Entry 7U24 (electron microscopy, 3.58 A resolution); this record covers chains B and E of the 5 polymer chains in the assembly.

# Chain B
Molecule: ATP-sensitive inward rectifier potassium channel 11
From: Rattus norvegicus
UniProt: P70673 (KCJ11_RAT); residue numbers follow UniProt; this construct covers 1-390
Sequence (390 residues; each row starts with the number of its first residue):
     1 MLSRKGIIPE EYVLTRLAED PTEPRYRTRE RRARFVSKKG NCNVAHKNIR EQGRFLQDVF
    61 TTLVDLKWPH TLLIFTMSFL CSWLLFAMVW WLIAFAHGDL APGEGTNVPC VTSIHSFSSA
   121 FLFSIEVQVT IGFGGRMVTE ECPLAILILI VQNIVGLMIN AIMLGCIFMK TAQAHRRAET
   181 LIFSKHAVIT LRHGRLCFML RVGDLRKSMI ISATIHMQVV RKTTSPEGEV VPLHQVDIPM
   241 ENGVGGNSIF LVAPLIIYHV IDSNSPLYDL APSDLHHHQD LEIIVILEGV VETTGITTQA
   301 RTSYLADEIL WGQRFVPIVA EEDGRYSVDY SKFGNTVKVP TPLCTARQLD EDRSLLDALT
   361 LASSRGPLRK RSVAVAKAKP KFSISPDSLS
Unresolved in the structure: 1-30, 359-390
Disulfides: Cys110-Cys142
Small-molecule neighbours:
  - ATP (adenosine-5'-triphosphate), molecule 1: Lys39, Ile182, Phe183, Ser184, Lys185, His186, Leu205, Tyr330, Ser331, Phe333, Gly334
  - ATP, molecule 2: Asn48, Ile49, Arg50
  - phosphatidyl serine (P5S; O-[(R)-{[(2R)-2,3-bis(octadecanoyloxy)propyl]oxy}(hydroxy)phosphoryl]-L-serine), molecule 1: Leu56, Gln57, Val59, Ser82, Leu85, Phe86, Val155
  - phosphatidyl serine (P5S), molecule 2: Val59, Ile150, Val151, Ile154, Val155, Met158, Ile159, Ile162
  - phosphatidyl serine (P5S), molecule 3: Val64, Asp65, Leu66, Lys67, Trp68, Pro69, Leu72, Leu73, Thr76, Met77, Lys170, His175, Arg176

# Chain E
Molecule: ATP-binding cassette sub-family C member 8
From: Cricetus cricetus
UniProt: Q09427 (ABCC8_CRICR); residues 1-1582 here = UniProt positions 1-1582
Sequence (1582 residues; row label = number of the first residue in the row):
     1 MPLAFCGTEN HSAAYRVDQG VLNNGCFVDA LNVVPHVFLL FITFPILFIG WGSQSSKVHI
    61 HHSTWLHFPG HNLRWILTFI LLFVLVCEIA EGILSDGVTE SRHLHLYMPA GMAFMAAITS
   121 VVYYHNIETS NFPKLLIALL IYWTLAFITK TIKFVKFYDH AIGFSQLRFC LTGLLVILYG
   181 MLLLVEVNVI RVRRYIFFKT PREVKPPEDL QDLGVRFLQP FVNLLSKGTY WWMNAFIKTA
   241 HKKPIDLRAI AKLPIAMRAL TNYQRLCVAF DAQARKDTQS PQGARAIWRA LCHAFGRRLI
   301 LSSTFRILAD LLGFAGPLCI FGIVDHLGKE NHVFQPKTQF LGVYFVSSQE FLGNAYVLAV
   361 LLFLALLLQR TFLQASYYVA IETGINLRGA IQTKIYNKIM HMSTSNLSMG EMTAGQICNL
   421 VAIDTNQLMW FFFLCPNLWT MPVQIIVGVI LLYYILGVSA LIGAAVIILL APVQYFVATK
   481 LSQAQRTTLE HSNERLKQTN EMLRGMKLLK LYAWESIFCS RVEVTRRKEM TSLRAFAVYT
   541 SISIFMNTAI PIAAVLITFV GHVSFFKESD LSPSVAFASL SLFHILVTPL FLLSSVVRST
   601 VKALVSVQKL SEFLSSAEIR EEQCAPREPA PQGQAGKYQA VPLKVVNRKR PAREEVRDLL
   661 GPLQRLAPSM DGDADNFCVQ IIGGFFTWTP DGIPTLSNIT IRIPRGQLTM IVGQVGCGKS
   721 SLLLATLGEM QKVSGAVFWN SNLPDSEGED PSSPERETAA GSDIRSRGPV AYASQKPWLL
   781 NATVEENITF ESPFNKQRYK MVIEACSLQP DIDILPHGDQ TQIGERGINL SGGQRQRISV
   841 ARALYQQTNV VFLDDPFSAL DVHLSDHLMQ AGILELLRDD KRTVVLVTHK LQYLPHADWI
   901 IAMKDGTIQR EGTLKDFQRS ECQLFEHWKT LMNRQDQELE KETVMERKAS EPSQGLPRAM
   961 SSRDGLLLDE EEEEEEAAES EEDDNLSSVL HQRAKIPWRA CTKYLSSAGI LLLSLLVFSQ
  1021 LLKHMVLVAI DYWLAKWTDS ALVLSPAARN CSLSQECDLD QSVYAMVFTL LCSLGIVLCL
  1081 VTSVTVEWTG LKVAKRLHRS LLNRIILAPM RFFETTPLGS ILNRFSSDCN TIDQHIPSTL
  1141 ECLSRSTLLC VSALTVISYV TPVFLVALLP LAVVCYFIQK YFRVASRDLQ QLDDTTQLPL
  1201 VSHFAETVEG LTTIRAFRYE ARFQQKLLEY TDSNNIASLF LTAANRWLEV CMEYIGACVV
  1261 LIAAATSISN SLHRELSAGL VGLGLTYALM VSNYLNWMVR NLADMEIQLG AVKRIHALLK
  1321 TEAESYEGLL APSLIPKNWP DQGKIQIQNL SVRYDSSLKP VLKHVNTLIS PGQKIGICGR
  1381 TGSGKSSFSL AFFRMVDMFE GRIIIDGIDI AKLPLHTLRS RLSIILQDPV LFSGTIRFNL
  1441 DPEKKCSDST LWEALEIAQL KLVVKALPGG LDAIITEGGE NFSQGQRQLF CLARAFVRKT
  1501 SIFIMDEATA SIDMATENIL QKVVMTAFAD RTVVTIAHRV HTILSADLVM VLKRGAILEF
  1561 DKPETLLSQK DSVFASFVRA DK
Unresolved in the structure: 401, 622-677, 743-764, 929-985, 1045-1059, 1579-1582
Disulfides: Cys6-Cys26
Glycans and other covalent adducts: N-acetylglucosamine (NAG) linked to Asn10
Small-molecule neighbours:
  - ATP (adenosine-5'-triphosphate): Thr404, Ser405, Asn406, Trp688, Thr695, Val715, Gly716, Cys717, Gly718, Lys719, Ser720, Ser721, Gln775
  - Glyburide (GBM; 5-chloro-N-(2-{4-[(cyclohexylcarbamoyl)sulfamoyl]phenyl}ethyl)-2-methoxybenzamide): Arg306, Tyr377, Ile381, Arg388, Trp430, Phe433, Leu434, Asn437, Thr588, Pro589, Leu592, Asp1193, Ser1238, Leu1241, Thr1242, Asn1245, Arg1246, Arg1300
  - phosphatidyl serine (P5S; O-[(R)-{[(2R)-2,3-bis(octadecanoyloxy)propyl]oxy}(hydroxy)phosphoryl]-L-serine), molecule 1: Ile42, Ile46, Phe132, Lys134, Leu135, Ile137, Ala138
  - phosphatidyl serine (P5S), molecule 2: Asn72, Ile76, Phe79, Ile80, Leu82, Phe83, Val86, Leu224, Leu225, Lys227, Gly228, Arg298, Leu301, Phe305, Leu364, Leu368, Thr371, Phe372, Ala375, Val379, Tyr1254
  - phosphatidylethanolamine (PTY), molecule 1: Val17, Val21, Leu22, Phe27
  - phosphatidylethanolamine (PTY), molecule 2: Gln54, Trp75, Leu82, Ile118, Val121, Val122, His125, Asn126, Thr129, Leu225
  - phosphatidylethanolamine (PTY), molecule 3: Trp65, His125, Thr129, Val222, Asn223, Leu225, Ser226, Thr229, Trp231, Leu367, Tyr1254
  - phosphatidylethanolamine (PTY), molecule 4: Val86, Ile89, Ala90, Ile93, Gly97, Phe114, Phe334, Tyr356, Val357, Val360
  - phosphatidylethanolamine (PTY), molecule 5: Leu318, Cys319, Phe321, Gly322, Leu352, Leu358, Leu361, Ala365, Val447, Leu451
Swiss-Prot annotation at these positions:
  - binding site (ATP): Trp688, Gly716, Ser720, Ser721, Ser1483
  - binding site (Mg(2+)): Ser720, Gln775
  - binding site (ADP): Thr1381, Gly1382, Gly1384, Lys1385, Ser1386, Ser1387
  - glycosylation (N-linked (GlcNAc...) asparagine): Asn10, Asn1050
Reported in the primary citation:
  - mutagenesis - K205A, K205E (10-fold): decreased binding to ATP (citing earlier work)

# Chain B / chain E interface
Contacting residue pairs (4):
  Leu205(B) with His59(E)
  Lys207(B) with Lys57(E)
  Asp329(B) with Leu213(E)
  Ser331(B) with Gln211(E)

# Summary
Chain B and chain E each contribute 4 residues to their interface. Chain B binds ATP and 3 copies of
phosphatidyl serine. Chain E binds 5 copies of phosphatidylethanolamine, phosphatidyl serine, Glyburide and
ATP. Covalently linked N-acetylglucosamine: at Asn10(E). From the paper: K205A and K205E of chain E reduce
binding to ATP.
Here chain B is ATP-sensitive inward rectifier potassium channel 11 (Rattus norvegicus) and chain E is
ATP-binding cassette sub-family C member 8 (Cricetus cricetus). Entry 7U24 (Cryo-EM structure of the
pancreatic ATP-sensitive potassium channel bound to ATP and glibenclamide with Kir6.2-CTD in ...) was
determined by electron microscopy together with 7TYS, 7TYT, 7U1E, 7U1Q, 7U1S, 7U2X and 4 further entries from
the same study.
